Entry 7K26 (X-ray diffraction, 2.70 A resolution); this record covers chains C and E of the 12 polymer chains in the assembly.

# Chain C (and E)
Molecule: Ferritin heavy chain
From: Homo sapiens
Notes: EC 1.16.3.1; chain E of this document is another copy of the same molecule, construct and numbering; everything in this record applies to it too
Reference sequence: P02794 (FRIH_HUMAN); residues 1-182 here correspond to UniProt positions 2-183 (UniProt number = residue number + 1)
Chain sequence (182 residues; numbered 1 to 182; the number before each row is that of its first residue):
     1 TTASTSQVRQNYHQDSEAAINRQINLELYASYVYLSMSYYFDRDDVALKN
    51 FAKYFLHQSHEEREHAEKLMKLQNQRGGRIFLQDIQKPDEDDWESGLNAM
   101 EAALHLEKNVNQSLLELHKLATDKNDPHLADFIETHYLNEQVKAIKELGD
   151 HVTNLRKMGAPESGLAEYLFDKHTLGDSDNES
Disordered / not traced: 1-3, 178-182 (chain E: 1-3, 177-182)
Differences from the reference sequence: conflict Gln-86 (Lys87 in P02794), Glu-90 (Cys91 in P02794), Ala-102 (Cys103 in P02794), Ala-130 (Cys131 in P02794)
Ion coordination: Fe ion: Glu-27, Glu-62; Na+: Glu-134 (shared with 1 residue of chain A; 1 residue of chain G)
Curated features (UniProtKB/Swiss-Prot):
  - binding site (Fe cation): Glu-27, Glu-62, His-65, Glu-107, Gln-141
  - site: Arg-22 (Essential for association with cargo receptor NCOA4)
  - modified residue: Thr-1 (N-acetylthreonine), Ser-178 (Phosphoserine), Ser-182 (Phosphoserine)

# How chain C and chain E interact
Residue-residue contacts (68):
  Ser-6(C) / Asp-44(E)  hydrogen bond
  Gln-7(C) / Asp-44(E)  hydrogen bond
  Val-8(C) / Asp-44(E)
  Leu-28(C) / Tyr-32(E)
  Ser-31(C) / Arg-63(E)
  Tyr-32(C) / Leu-28(E)  hydrophobic
  Tyr-32(C) / Leu-82(E)
  Tyr-32(C) / Gln-83(E)  hydrogen bond (side chain-backbone)
  Tyr-32(C) / Ile-85(E)
  Leu-35(C) / Arg-63(E)
  Leu-35(C) / Glu-67(E)
  Leu-35(C) / Met-70(E)
  Ser-36(C) / Leu-82(E)
  Tyr-39(C) / Glu-67(E)  hydrogen bond (side chain-backbone)
  Tyr-39(C) / Met-70(E)  hydrophobic
  Tyr-39(C) / Lys-71(E)
  Tyr-39(C) / Asn-74(E)  hydrogen bond (backbone-side chain)
  Tyr-39(C) / Ile-80(E)  hydrophobic
  Asp-42(C) / Asn-74(E)  hydrogen bond
  Arg-43(C) / Asn-74(E)
  Arg-43(C) / Arg-79(E)
  Asp-44(C) / Ser-6(E)  hydrogen bond
  Asp-44(C) / Gln-7(E)  hydrogen bond
  Asp-44(C) / Val-8(E)
  Asp-44(C) / Arg-79(E)  salt bridge
  Asp-45(C) / Arg-79(E)  salt bridge
  Leu-56(C) / Arg-63(E)
  Leu-56(C) / Glu-67(E)
  Ser-59(C) / Arg-63(E)  hydrogen bond
  His-60(C) / Arg-63(E)
  His-60(C) / Glu-67(E)  salt bridge
  Arg-63(C) / Ser-31(E)  hydrogen bond
  Arg-63(C) / Leu-35(E)
  Arg-63(C) / Ser-59(E)  hydrogen bond
  Arg-63(C) / His-60(E)  hydrogen bond
  Arg-63(C) / Arg-63(E)
  Glu-67(C) / Leu-35(E)
  Glu-67(C) / Tyr-39(E)  hydrogen bond (backbone-side chain)
  Glu-67(C) / Leu-56(E)
  Glu-67(C) / His-60(E)  salt bridge
  Met-70(C) / Leu-35(E)  hydrophobic
  Met-70(C) / Tyr-39(E)  hydrophobic
  Lys-71(C) / Tyr-39(E)
  Lys-71(C) / Asp-42(E)  salt bridge
  Asn-74(C) / Tyr-39(E)  hydrogen bond (side chain-backbone)
  Asn-74(C) / Asp-42(E)  hydrogen bond
  Asn-74(C) / Arg-43(E)
  Arg-79(C) / Arg-43(E)
  Arg-79(C) / Asp-44(E)  salt bridge
  Arg-79(C) / Asp-45(E)  salt bridge
  Ile-80(C) / Tyr-39(E)  hydrophobic
  Phe-81(C) / Asp-91(E)
  Leu-82(C) / Tyr-32(E)
  Leu-82(C) / Ser-36(E)
  Leu-82(C) / Lys-87(E)
  Gln-83(C) / Tyr-32(E)  hydrogen bond (backbone-side chain)
  Gln-83(C) / Lys-87(E)  hydrogen bond
  Asp-84(C) / Ile-85(E)
  Asp-84(C) / Gln-86(E)
  Asp-84(C) / Lys-87(E)  hydrogen bond (side chain-backbone)
  Ile-85(C) / Tyr-32(E)  hydrophobic
  Ile-85(C) / Asp-84(E)
  Ile-85(C) / Ile-85(E)  hydrogen bond (backbone-backbone)
  Gln-86(C) / Asp-84(E)
  Lys-87(C) / Leu-82(E)
  Lys-87(C) / Gln-83(E)
  Lys-87(C) / Asp-84(E)  hydrogen bond (backbone-side chain)
  Asp-91(C) / Phe-81(E)
Interface residues without a listed pair, chain C (33 interface residues in all): Asn-25, Gly-77
Interface residues without a listed pair, chain E (32 interface residues in all): Asn-25

# Summary
Chain C and chain E form an interface of 33 and 32 residues respectively, with 20 hydrogen bonds and 7 salt
bridges. Polar pairs include Asp-44(C)/Arg-79(E), Asp-45(C)/Arg-79(E) and His-60(C)/Glu-67(E). Curated
annotation (UniProt) lists 5 Fe cation-binding residues on chain C.
Both chains are Ferritin heavy chain (Homo sapiens). Entry 7K26 (Crystal structure of Human H-chain Ferritin
variant infused with Sodium Acrylate) was determined by X-ray diffraction, deposited together with 6WYF, 6WYG
and 6WYH.
